Entry 1EYU (X-ray diffraction, 1.78 A resolution); this record covers chains D and B of the 4 polymer chains in the assembly.

Chain D:
Molecule: 13-nt DNA strand
Sequence (13 nucleotides; each row starts with the number of its first residue):
     2 TGACCAGCTGGTC

Chain B:
Molecule: Type II restriction enzyme pvuii
Organism: Proteus vulgaris
Notes: EC 3.1.21.4
UniProt: P23657 (T2P2_PROVU); residues 1-157 here = UniProt positions 1-157
Chain sequence (157 residues; row label = number of the first residue in the row):
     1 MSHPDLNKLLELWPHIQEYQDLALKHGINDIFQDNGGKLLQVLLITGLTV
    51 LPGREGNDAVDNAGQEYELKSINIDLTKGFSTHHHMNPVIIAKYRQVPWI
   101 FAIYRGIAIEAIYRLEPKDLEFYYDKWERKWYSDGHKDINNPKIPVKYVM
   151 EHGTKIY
Unresolved in the structure: 1, 53-55
UniProt features mapped onto this chain:
  - binding site (Mg(2+)): Asp58, Glu68

Interface between chain D and chain B:
Contacting residue pairs - 16 pairs, chain D then chain B:
  DT2(D) - Pro145(B)  sugar contact
  DG3(D) - Tyr123(B)  hydrogen bond to the phosphate
  DA4(D) - Lys130(B)  sugar contact
  DC5(D) - Lys130(B)  salt bridge to the phosphate
  DC5(D) - Asp134(B)  phosphate contact
  DC5(D) - Asn140(B)  base contact
  DC5(D) - Asn141(B)  hydrogen bond to the base
  DC5(D) - Lys143(B)  base contact
  DC6(D) - Asn140(B)  hydrogen bond to the base
  DC6(D) - Asn141(B)  base contact
  DA7(D) - His84(B)  hydrogen bond to the base
  DA7(D) - Asn140(B)  hydrogen bond to the base
  DA7(D) - Asn141(B)  base contact
  DG8(D) - His84(B)  hydrogen bond to the base
  DT10(D) - Gln33(B)  hydrogen bond to the phosphate
  DG11(D) - Gln33(B)  phosphate contact
Also at the interface, not in a pair above, chain B (11 interface residues in all): Phe122, Pro142

Overview:
9 residues of chain D and 11 residues of chain B are in contact; the contacts include 7 hydrogen bonds and 1
salt bridge. Polar pairs include DC5(D)-Asn141(B), DC6(D)-Asn140(B) and DA7(D)-His84(B). UniProt lists
Mg2+-binding residues Asp58(B) and Glu68(B) on chain B.
Chain D is a 13-nt DNA strand and chain B is Type II restriction enzyme pvuii (Proteus vulgaris); the
structure, High resolution structure of the pvuii endonculease/cognate DNA complex at ph 4.6, was determined
by X-ray diffraction, deposited together with 1F0O.
